Entry 4JJ8 (X-ray diffraction, 2.94 A resolution); this record covers chains A and C.

== Chain A ==
Molecule: Caspase-7
From: Homo sapiens
Notes: EC 3.4.22.60
Reference sequence: P55210 (CASP7_HUMAN); numbering as in UniProt (aligned over 57-303)
Chain sequence (255 residues; numbered 57 to 311; the number before each row is that of its first residue):
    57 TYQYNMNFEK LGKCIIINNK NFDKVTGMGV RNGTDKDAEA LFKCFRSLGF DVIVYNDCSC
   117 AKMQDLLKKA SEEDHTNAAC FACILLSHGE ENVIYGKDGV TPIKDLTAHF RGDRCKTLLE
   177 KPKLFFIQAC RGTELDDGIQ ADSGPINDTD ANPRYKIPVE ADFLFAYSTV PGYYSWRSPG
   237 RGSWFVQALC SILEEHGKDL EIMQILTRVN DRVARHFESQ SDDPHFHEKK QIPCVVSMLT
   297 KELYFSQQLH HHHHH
Disordered / not traced: 197-211, 303-311
Differences from the reference sequence: expression tag (304-311)
Curated features (UniProtKB/Swiss-Prot):
  - region: Lys76 to Arg87 (Loop L1), Arg187 to Gln196 (Loop L2), Val226 to Gly238 (Loop L3), Glu274 to Ile288 (Loop L4)
  - active site: His144, Cys186
  - site (Involved in allosteric regulation): Arg187, Tyr223
  - modified residue: Thr173 (Phosphothreonine), Arg233 (Microbial infection: ADP-riboxanated arginine), Ser239 (Phosphoserine)
  - mutagenesis: Thr173 (T173A: Abolished phosphorylation by PAK2; when associated with A-30 and A-239), Cys186 (C186A: Abolished thiol protease activity), Arg187 (R187K: Does not significantly affect thiol protease catalytic efficiency; R187M/A/G: Reduced thiol protease catalytic efficiency; R187W/N: Strongly reduced thiol protease catalytic efficiency), Asp192 (D192A: Strongly reduced thiol protease activity), Ile195 to Asp206 (In mutant II; prevents cleavage of loop L2 region; retains significant thiol protease activity), Ile195 to Gly200 (In mutant III; prevents cleavage of loop L2 region; abolished thiol protease activity), Asp198 to Asp204 (In mutant IV; prevents cleavage of loop L2 region; retains significant thiol protease activity), Asp198 (D198A: Strongly reduced cleavage and activation by initiator caspases. Abolished cleavage and activation by initiator caspases; when associated with A-206. In P7-D2A mutant ...), Asp206 (D206A: Reduced cleavage and activation by initiator caspases. Abolished cleavage and activation by initiator caspases; when associated with A-198), Tyr223 (Y223A/F/W/D/E: Does not significantly affect thiol protease catalytic efficiency), Tyr229 (Y229W: Strongly reduced thiol protease catalytic efficiency), Tyr230 to Ser234 (In esCasp-7 V3 mutant; promotes specificity toward alternate peptides with VEID, YVAD, WEHD, LETD or LEHD sequence; when associated with C-276. In esCasp-7 V4 mutant ...), 5 further mutagenesis entries in UniProt

== Chain C ==
Molecule: Caspase Inhibitor
Chain sequence (6 residues; row label = number of the first residue in the row):
   701 XXDXXX
Modified positions: ACE (acetyl group) at position 701, 1MH (3-pyridin-3-yl-L-alanine) at position 702, B3L ((3S)-3-amino-5-methylhexanoic acid) at position 704, HLX (5-methyl-L-norleucine) at position 705, 1U8 ((3S)-3-amino-5-[(2,6-dimethylbenzoyl)oxy]-4-oxopentanoic acid) at position 706

== Chain A / chain C interface ==
Contacting residue pairs (18):
  Arg87(A) - 1U8_706(C)
  Ser143(A) - 1U8_706(C)
  His144(A) - HLX_705(C)
  His144(A) - 1U8_706(C)
  Gly145(A) - 1U8_706(C)  hydrogen bond (backbone-backbone)
  Gln184(A) - 1U8_706(C)
  Cys186(A) - 1U8_706(C)  covalent bond
  Tyr230(A) - HLX_705(C)
  Ser231(A) - HLX_705(C)
  Ser231(A) - 1U8_706(C)  hydrogen bond (backbone-backbone)
  Trp232(A) - B3L_704(C)
  Arg233(A) - B3L_704(C)  hydrogen bond (backbone-backbone)
  Arg233(A) - HLX_705(C)  hydrogen bond (side chain-backbone)
  Arg233(A) - 1U8_706(C)
  Pro235(A) - 1MH_702(C)
  Pro235(A) - Asp703(C)
  Phe282(A) - B3L_704(C)
  Phe282(A) - HLX_705(C)
Interface residues without a listed pair, chain A (14 interface residues in all): Asn88, Ala185

== Overview ==
The interface between chain A and chain C involves 14 residues on one side and 5 on the other; the contacts
include 1 covalent bond and 4 hydrogen bonds. Polar pairs include Arg233(A)-HLX_705(C), Gly145(A)-1U8_706(C)
and Ser231(A)-1U8_706(C).
Here chain A is Caspase-7 (Homo sapiens) and chain C is Caspase Inhibitor. Entry 4JJ8 (Caspase-3 specific
unnatural amino acid peptides) was determined by X-ray diffraction (same publication as 4JJ7 and 4JJE).
